PDB entry 1VJ5 | X-ray diffraction, 2.35 A resolution | chain A

[Chain A]
Molecule: epoxide hydrolase 2, cytoplasmic
From: Homo sapiens
Notes: EC 3.3.2.3
UniProtKB: P34913 (HYES_HUMAN); the construct lacks a stretch of the UniProt sequence and is renumbered around it, so the offset changes along the chain: 1-222 = UniProt 1-222; 223-413 = UniProt 225-415; 415-554 = UniProt 416-555
Chain sequence (555 residues; each row starts with the number of its first residue; note: 1 number in that range is skipped by the numbering (no residue carries it; nothing is unmodelled there); a row labelled like 222A-222B holds insertion residues (222A, then the next letters in order)):
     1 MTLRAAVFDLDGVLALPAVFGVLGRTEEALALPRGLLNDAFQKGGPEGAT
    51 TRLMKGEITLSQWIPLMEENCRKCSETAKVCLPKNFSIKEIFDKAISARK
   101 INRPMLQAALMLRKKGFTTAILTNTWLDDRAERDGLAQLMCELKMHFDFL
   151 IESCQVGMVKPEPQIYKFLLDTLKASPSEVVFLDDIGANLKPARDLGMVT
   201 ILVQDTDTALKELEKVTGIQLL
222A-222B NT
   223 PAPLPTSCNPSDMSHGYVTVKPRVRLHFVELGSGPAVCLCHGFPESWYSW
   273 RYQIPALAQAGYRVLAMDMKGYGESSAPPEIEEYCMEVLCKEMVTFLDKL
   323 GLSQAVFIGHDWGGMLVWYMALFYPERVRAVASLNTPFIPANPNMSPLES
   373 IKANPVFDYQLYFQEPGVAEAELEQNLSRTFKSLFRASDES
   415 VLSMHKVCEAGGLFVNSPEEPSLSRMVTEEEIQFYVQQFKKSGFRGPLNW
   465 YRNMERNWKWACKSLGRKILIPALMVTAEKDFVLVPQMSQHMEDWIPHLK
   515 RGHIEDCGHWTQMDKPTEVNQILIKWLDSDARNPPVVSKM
Unresolved in the structure: 1, 548-554
Bound ions: Mg2+: Asp9, Asp11, Asp185 (together with phosphate ion)
Small-molecule neighbours: N-cyclohexyl-n'-(4-iodophenyl)urea (CIU): Phe265, Asp333, Trp334, Met337, Tyr381, Gln382, Phe385, Leu406, Met418, Leu427, Tyr465, Leu498, His523, Trp524
UniProt features mapped onto this chain:
  - motif: Ser552 to Met554 (Microbody targeting signal)
  - active site: Asp333 (Nucleophile), Tyr465 (Proton donor), His523 (Proton acceptor)
  - binding site (Mg(2+)): Asp9, Asp11, Asp185
  - binding site (phosphate): Thr123, Asn124
  - binding site (substrate): Tyr381
  - modified residue: Lys43 (N6-acetyllysine), Lys55 (N6-succinyllysine), Lys191 (N6-acetyllysine), Lys215 (N6-acetyllysine), Ser368 (Phosphoserine), Lys420 (N6-succinyllysine), Lys454 (N6-succinyllysine), Lys553 (N6-succinyllysine)
  - lipidation: Cys521 (S-(15-deoxy-Delta12,14-prostaglandin J2-9-yl)cysteine)
Reported in the primary citation:
  - catalytic residues: Asp9, Asp333, Tyr381, Tyr465, His523
  - contacts within the chain: Asp11-Arg99 (hydrogen bond), Asp333-His523 (hydrogen bond), Phe265-Asp333 (backbone contact), Asp333-Trp334 (backbone contact), Asn357-Asp495 (hydrogen bond), Asn357-Thr525 (hydrogen bond), Asp495-His523 (hydrogen bond)
  - binding site for N-cyclohexyl-n'-(4-iodophenyl)urea: Phe265, Asp333, Trp334, Met337, Tyr381, Leu406, Tyr465, Leu498, Trp524
  - specificity-determining residues: Met337
  - Mg2+ coordination: Asp9, Asp11, Asp185
  - Mg2+ coordination through a water molecule: Asp184
  - binding site for phosphate ion: Asp9, Asp11, Thr123, Asn124, Lys160
  - mutagenesis - D9A: abolished catalytic activity (citing earlier work)
  - catalytic residues: Asp11 (proposed by the authors, not directly observed)
  - conformationally variable residues (domain motion): Ile219 to Asp234

[In short]
Ligands of chain A: N-cyclohexyl-n'-(4-iodophenyl)urea. Asp9, Asp11 and Asp185 coordinate Mg2+. UniProt lists
3 active-site residues, 3 Mg2+-binding residues, phosphate-binding residues Thr123 and Asn124 and
substrate-binding residue Tyr381. The paper reports catalytic residues Asp9, Asp333 and Tyr381 among others;
D9A abolishes catalytic activity.
Chain A is epoxide hydrolase 2, cytoplasmic (Homo sapiens); the structure, Human soluble Epoxide Hydrolase-
N-cyclohexyl-N'-(4-iodophenyl)urea complex, was determined by X-ray diffraction (same publication as 1S8O).
